8A1V - chains C and E of the 6 polymer chains in the assembly; structure by electron microscopy, 2.73 A resolution.

Chain C:
Protein: Na(+)-translocating NADH-quinone reductase subunit C
Source organism: Vibrio cholerae
Notes: EC 7.2.1.1
Reference sequence: A0A085R7S2 (A0A085R7S2_VIBCL); numbering as in UniProt (aligned over 1-257)
Chain sequence (257 residues; row label = number of the first residue in the row):
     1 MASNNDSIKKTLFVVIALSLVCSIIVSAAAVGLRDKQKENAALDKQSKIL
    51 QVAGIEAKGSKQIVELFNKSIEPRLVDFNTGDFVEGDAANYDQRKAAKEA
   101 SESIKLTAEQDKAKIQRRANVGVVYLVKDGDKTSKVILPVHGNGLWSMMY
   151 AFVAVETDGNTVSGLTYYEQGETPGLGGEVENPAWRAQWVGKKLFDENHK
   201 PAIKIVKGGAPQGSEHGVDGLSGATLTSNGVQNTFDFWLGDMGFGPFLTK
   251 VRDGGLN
Unresolved in the structure: 1-6, 255-257
Covalently attached groups: flavin mononucleotide (FMN) linked to Thr-225
Small-molecule neighbours: FMN (flavin mononucleotide): Leu-145, Trp-146, Glu-172, Thr-173, Leu-176, Gly-177, Lys-207, Gly-223, Ala-224, Leu-226, Thr-227

Chain E:
Protein: Na(+)-translocating NADH-quinone reductase subunit E
Source organism: Vibrio cholerae
Notes: EC 7.2.1.1
Reference sequence: A0A085QWM0 (A0A085QWM0_VIBCL); numbering as in UniProt (aligned over 1-198)
Chain sequence (198 residues; row label = number of the first residue in the row):
     1 MEHYISLLVKSIFIENMALSFFLGMCTFLAVSKKVKTSFGLGIAVIVVLT
    51 ISVPVNNLVYNLVLKPDALVEGVDLSFLNFITFIGVIAALVQILEMILDR
   101 FFPPLYNALGIFLPLITVNCAIFGGVSFMVQRDYSFAESVVYGFGSGVGW
   151 MLAIVALAGIREKMKYSDVPPGLRGLGITFITAGLMALGFMSFSGVQL
Unresolved in the structure: 1, 198
Bound ions: 2Fe-2S cluster Fe: Cys-26, Cys-120 (shared with 2 residues of chain D)
Small-molecule neighbours:
  - 1,2-Distearoyl-sn-glycerophosphoethanolamine (3PE): Asp-168, Pro-170, Pro-171
  - 2Fe-2S cluster (FES): Gly-24, Met-25, Cys-26, Asn-119, Cys-120

Interface between chain C and chain E:
Residue-residue contacts (7):
  Val-26(C) / Phe-77(E)  hydrophobic
  Ser-27(C) / Phe-77(E)
  Ala-30(C) / Phe-77(E)  hydrophobic
  Arg-34(C) / Asp-74(E)  salt bridge
  Arg-34(C) / Phe-77(E)
  Trp-146(C) / Ser-194(E)
  Trp-146(C) / Gly-195(E)
Other interface residues (no listed pair), chain C (7 interface residues in all): Val-31, Lys-98
Other interface residues (no listed pair), chain E (6 interface residues in all): Leu-78, Asp-133

Overview:
The interface between chain C and chain E involves 7 residues on one side and 6 on the other, with 1 salt
bridge. The salt-bridged pair is Arg-34(C)/Asp-74(E). Bound to chain E:
1,2-Distearoyl-sn-glycerophosphoethanolamine and 2Fe-2S cluster. Flavin mononucleotide is covalently linked to
Thr-225(C).
Here chain C is Na(+)-translocating NADH-quinone reductase subunit C and chain E is Na(+)-translocating
NADH-quinone reductase subunit E, both from Vibrio cholerae. Entry 8A1V (Sodium pumping NADH-quinone
oxidoreductase with substrate Q2) was determined by electron microscopy (same publication as 8A1T, 8A1U, 8A1W,
8A1X, 8A1Y, 8ACW and 8ACY).
